PDB entry 6M6X | X-ray diffraction, 2.88 A resolution | chains B and C of the 3 polymer chains in the assembly

[Chain B]
Molecule: Ran-specific GTPase-activating protein 1
From: Saccharomyces cerevisiae (strain ATCC 204508 / S288c)
Reference sequence: P41920 (YRB1_YEAST); residues 62-201 here = UniProt positions 62-201
Sequence (140 residues; numbered 62 to 201; the number before each row is that of its first residue):
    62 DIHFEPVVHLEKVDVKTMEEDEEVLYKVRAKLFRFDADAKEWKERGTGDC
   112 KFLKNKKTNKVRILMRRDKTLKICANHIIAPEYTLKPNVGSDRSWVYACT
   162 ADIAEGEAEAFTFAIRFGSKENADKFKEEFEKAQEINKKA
Not modelled in the structure: 62-77, 201

[Chain C]
Molecule: Exportin-1
From: Saccharomyces cerevisiae (strain ATCC 204508 / S288c)
Reference sequence: P30822 (XPO1_YEAST); numbering as in UniProt; present here: 1-376, 414-440, 462-1058
Sequence (1003 residues; each row starts with the number of its first residue; note: 58 numbers in that range are skipped by the numbering (no residue carries them; nothing is unmodelled there); numbers below 1 keep their minus sign (Gly-2 is residue -2)):
    -2 GGSMEGILDFSNDLDIALLDQVVSTFYQGEGVQQKQAQEILTKFQDNPDA
    48 WEKADQILQFSTNPQSKFIALSILDKLITRKWKLLPNDHRIGIRNFVVGM
    98 IISMCQDDEVFKTQKNLINKSDLTLVQILKQEWPQNWPEFIPELIGSSSS
   148 SVNVCENNMIVLKLLSEEVFDFSAEQMTQAKALHLKNSMSKEFEQIFKLC
   198 FQVLEQGSSSSLIVATLESLLRYLHWIPYRYIYETNILELLSTKFMTSPD
   248 TRAITLKCLTEVSNLKIPQDNDLIKRQTVLFFQNTLQQIATSVMPVTADL
   298 KATYANANGNDQSFLQDLAMFLTTYLARNRALLESDESLRELLLNAHQYL
   348 IQLSKIEERELFKTTLDYWHNLVADLFYE
   414 PLKKHIYEEICSQLRLVIIENMVRPEE
   462 IQLYKSEREVLVYLTHLNVIDTEEIMISKLARQIDGSEWSWHNINTLSWA
   512 IGSISGTMSEKTEKRFVVTVIKDLLGLCEQKRGKDNKAVVARDIMYVVGE
   562 YPRFLKAHWNFLRTVILKLFEFMHETHEGVQDMACDTFIKIVQKCKYHFV
   612 IQQPRESEPFIQTIIRDIQKTTADLQPQQVHTFYKACGIIISEERSVAER
   662 NRLLSDLMQLPNMAWDTIVEQSTANPTLLLDSETVKIIANIIKTNVAVCT
   712 SMGADFYPQLGHIYYNMLQLYRAVSSMISTQVAAEGLIATKTPKVRGLRT
   762 IKKEILKLVETYISKARNLDDVVKVLVEPLLNAVLEDYMNNVPDARDAEV
   812 LNCMTTVVEKVGHMIPQGVILILQSVFECTLDMINKDFTEYPEHRVEFYK
   862 LLKVINEKSFAAFLELPPAAFKLFVDAICWAFKHNNRDVEVNGLQIALDL
   912 VKNIERMGNVPFANEFHKNYFFIFVSETFFVLTDSDHKSGFSKQALLLMK
   962 LISLVYDNKISVPLYQEAEVPQGTSNQVYLSQYLANMLSNAFPHLTSEQI
  1012 ASFLSALTKQCKDLVVFKGTLRDFLVQIKEVGGDPTDYLFAEDKENA
Not modelled in the structure: -2, 1052-1058
Construct notes: expression tag (-2 to 0); engineered mutation Glu27 (Ser in P30822), Glu49 (Gln in P30822), Lys522 (Asp in P30822), Gly537 (Asp in P30822), Cys539 (Thr in P30822), Glu540 (Val in P30822), Gln541 (Lys in P30822), Arg553 (Ser in P30822), Glu561 (Gln in P30822), Thr741 (Ala in P30822), Cys1022 (Tyr in P30822)
Covalent attachments: compound ODN linked to Cys152, Cys539, Cys1022
Ligand contacts:
  - ODN ((1beta,6beta,7beta,8alpha,9beta,10alpha,13alpha,14R,16beta)-1,6,7,14-tetrahydroxy-7,20-epoxykauran-15-one), molecule 1: Ser145, Ser146, Ser148, Val149, Val200, Gln203, Gly204, Leu209
  - ODN, molecule 2: Leu536, Ala552, Ile555, Met556, Phe572, Thr575, Lys579, Phe583
  - ODN, molecule 3: Tyr967, Asp968, Thr1019, Lys1020, Lys1023
What the authors report for this chain:
  - binding site for ODN: Ser146, Cys152, Gly204, Cys539, Tyr967, Asp968, Cys1022
  - conformationally variable residues (helix shift): Val529
  - mutagenesis - C152S: unchanged binding to plumbagin
  - mutagenesis - C539T: decreased binding to plumbagin
  - mutagenesis - C152S/C539T/C1022S: abolished binding to plumbagin

[How chain B and chain C interact]
Residue-residue contacts (5):
  Val150(B) with Thr753(C); Pro754(C)
  Gly151(B) with Lys752(C); Arg757(C), hydrogen bond (backbone-side chain)
  Asp153(B) with Pro754(C)
Other interface residues (no listed pair), chain B (4 interface residues in all): Ser152
Other interface residues (no listed pair), chain C (6 interface residues in all): Lys697, Ile749

[In short]
4 residues of chain B face 6 of chain C across their interface; the contacts include 1 hydrogen bond. Its one
hydrogen-bonded contact is Gly151(B)-Arg757(C). The paper reports a binding site for ODN at Ser146(C),
Cys152(C) and Gly204(C) among others; C539T of chain C reduces binding to plumbagin; 3 substitutions were
tested in all.
Chain B is Ran-specific GTPase-activating protein 1 and chain C is Exportin-1, both from Saccharomyces
cerevisiae (strain ATCC 204508 / S288c); the structure, Oridonin in complex with CRM1#-Ran-RanBP1, was
determined by X-ray diffraction together with 7DBG and 6M60 from the same study.
